PDB entry 8TK7 | electron microscopy, 2.53 A resolution | chains A and C of the 6 polymer chains in the assembly

# Chain A (and C)
Molecule: Type 1 encapsulin shell protein EncA
From: Myxococcus xanthus DK 1622
Notes: chain C of this document is another copy of the same molecule, construct and numbering; everything in this record applies to it too
UniProt: Q1D6H4 (ENCAP_MYXXD); residues 0-286 here correspond to UniProt positions 1-287 (UniProt number = residue number + 1)
Sequence (287 residues; row label = number of the first residue in the row; numbering starts at 0):
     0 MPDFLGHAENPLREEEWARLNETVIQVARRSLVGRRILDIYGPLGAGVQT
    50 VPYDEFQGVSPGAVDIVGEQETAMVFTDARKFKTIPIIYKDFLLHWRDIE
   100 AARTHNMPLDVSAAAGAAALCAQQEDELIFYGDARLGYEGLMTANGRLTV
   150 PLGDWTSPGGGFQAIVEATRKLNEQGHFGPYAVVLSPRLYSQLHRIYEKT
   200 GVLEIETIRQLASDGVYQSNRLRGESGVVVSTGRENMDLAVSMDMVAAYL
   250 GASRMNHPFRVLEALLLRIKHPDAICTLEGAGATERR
Not modelled in the structure: 0, 278-286

# How chain A and chain C interact
Residue-residue contacts (7; chain A residue first):
  Q48(A) with R79(C); F81(C)
  T49(A) with T49(C), hydrogen bond; F81(C)
  F81(A) with Q48(C); T49(C)
  T83(A) with F81(C)
Other interface residues (no listed pair), chain A (5 interface residues in all): R79
Other interface residues (no listed pair), chain C (5 interface residues in all): T83

# In short
The chain A/chain C interface involves 5 residues from each chain; the contacts include 1 hydrogen bond. The
hydrogen-bonded pair is T49(A)-T49(C).
Chain A and chain C are both Type 1 encapsulin shell protein EncA (Myxococcus xanthus DK 1622); the structure,
Myxococcus xanthus EncA protein shell with compartmentalized SNAP-tag cargo protein, was determined by
electron microscopy.
